PDB entry 8RKI | X-ray diffraction, 4.20 A resolution (low resolution: residue-level contacts below are approximate; hydrogen-bond / salt-bridge calls are withheld) | chains A and B of the 3 polymer chains in the assembly

== Chain A ==
Name: Zona pellucida sperm-binding protein 3
From: Oryzias latipes
Reference sequence: Q91184 (Q91184_ORYLA); residues 74-393 here = UniProt positions 74-393
Chain sequence (320 residues; numbered 74 to 393; the number before each row is that of its first residue):
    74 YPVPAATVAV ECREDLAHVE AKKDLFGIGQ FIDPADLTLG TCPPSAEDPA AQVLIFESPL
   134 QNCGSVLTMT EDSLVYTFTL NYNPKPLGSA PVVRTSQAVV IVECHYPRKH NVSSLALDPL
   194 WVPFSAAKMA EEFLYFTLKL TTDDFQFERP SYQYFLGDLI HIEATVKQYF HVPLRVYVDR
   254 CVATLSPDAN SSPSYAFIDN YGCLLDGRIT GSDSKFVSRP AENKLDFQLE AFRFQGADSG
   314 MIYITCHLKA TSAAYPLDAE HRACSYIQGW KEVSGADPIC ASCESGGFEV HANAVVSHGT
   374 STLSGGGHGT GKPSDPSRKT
Disordered / not traced: 74-80, 359-393
Disulfides: Cys85-Cys177, Cys115-Cys136, Cys254-Cys319, Cys276-Cys356, Cys337-Cys353
Glycans and other covalent adducts: N-acetylglucosamine (NAG) linked to Asn184
Metal / ion sites: ytterbium (III) ion site 1: Glu144, Asp145, Asp350; ytterbium (III) ion site 2: Glu176, Glu357; ytterbium (III) ion site 3: Glu303 (shared with 2 residues of chain C)
Reported in the primary citation:
  - post-translational modification sites: Asn184
  - mutagenesis - N184A: unchanged expression

== Chain B ==
Name: Choriogenin H
From: Oryzias latipes
Reference sequence: P79817 (P79817_ORYLA); residues 388-557 here = UniProt positions 388-557
Chain sequence (170 residues; row label = number of the first residue in the row):
   388 SPLSIAELGP LNVYLQIANG QCQTKGCDEA AAAYTSFYTD ADYPVTKVLR DPVYVDVQIL
   448 GRTDPNLVLT LGRCWATTSP NAFSLPQWDI LIDGCPYADD RYLSALVPID HSSGLPFPTH
   508 HSRFLFKMFT FVDPHSMEPL REKVYIHCST AACVPGQGVS CEPSCSRRKG
Disordered / not traced: 388, 555-557
Disulfides: Cys409-Cys414, Cys461-Cys535, Cys482-Cys552, Cys540-Cys548

== Interface between chain A and chain B ==
Pairs across the interface (93):
  Val83(A) - Glu394(B)
  Glu84(A) - Glu394(B)
  Cys85(A) - Glu394(B)
  Cys85(A) - Leu395(B)
  Cys85(A) - Gly396(B)
  Cys85(A) - Pro397(B)
  Glu87(A) - Pro397(B)
  Glu87(A) - Gly448(B)
  Glu87(A) - Arg449(B)
  Asp88(A) - Gly448(B)
  Asp88(A) - Thr450(B)
  Leu133(A) - Arg449(B)
  Gln134(A) - Thr450(B)
  Gln134(A) - Asp451(B)
  Gln134(A) - Pro452(B)
  Leu140(A) - Asp451(B)
  Leu140(A) - Leu454(B)
  Leu140(A) - Gln544(B)
  Thr141(A) - Gln544(B)
  Met142(A) - Ala539(B)
  Met142(A) - Gln544(B)
  Tyr149(A) - Arg449(B)
  Tyr149(A) - Asp451(B)
  Val172(A) - Pro389(B)
  Val173(A) - Leu390(B)
  Val173(A) - Ile392(B)
  Ile174(A) - Leu390(B)
  Ile174(A) - Ser391(B)
  Ile174(A) - Ile392(B)
  Val175(A) - Ile392(B)
  Glu176(A) - Ile392(B)
  Glu176(A) - Ala393(B)
  Glu176(A) - Glu394(B)
  His178(A) - Glu394(B)
  His178(A) - Leu395(B)
  His178(A) - Gly396(B)
  Tyr179(A) - Gly396(B)
  Tyr179(A) - Pro397(B)
  Tyr179(A) - Arg449(B)
  Pro180(A) - Gly396(B)
  Pro180(A) - Leu398(B)
  Arg181(A) - Thr537(B)
  Arg181(A) - Ala538(B)
  Arg181(A) - Ala539(B)
  Lys182(A) - Thr537(B)
  His183(A) - Leu398(B)
  His183(A) - Ser536(B)
  His183(A) - Thr537(B)
  Asn184(A) - Trp462(B)
  Asn184(A) - Cys535(B)
  Val185(A) - Val400(B)
  Val185(A) - Leu402(B)
  Val185(A) - Val444(B)
  Val185(A) - His534(B)
  Val185(A) - Cys535(B)
  Ser186(A) - Leu402(B)
  Ser186(A) - Ile533(B)
  Ser186(A) - His534(B)
  Ser187(A) - Leu402(B)
  Ser187(A) - Tyr532(B)
  Ser187(A) - Ile533(B)
  Leu188(A) - Asp427(B)
  Leu188(A) - Tyr430(B)
  Leu188(A) - Val531(B)
  Leu188(A) - Tyr532(B)
  Ala189(A) - Tyr430(B)
  Ala189(A) - Pro431(B)
  Ala189(A) - Val432(B)
  Ala189(A) - Lys530(B)
  Ala189(A) - Val531(B)
  Ala189(A) - Tyr532(B)
  Leu190(A) - Val432(B)
  Leu190(A) - Lys530(B)
  Leu190(A) - Val531(B)
  Leu190(A) - Ile533(B)
  Asp191(A) - Val432(B)
  Asp191(A) - Thr433(B)
  Asp191(A) - Lys434(B)
  Pro192(A) - Lys434(B)
  Pro192(A) - Met515(B)
  Pro192(A) - Phe516(B)
  Pro192(A) - Thr517(B)
  Pro192(A) - Glu529(B)
  Pro192(A) - Val531(B)
  Leu193(A) - Thr433(B)
  Leu193(A) - Lys434(B)
  Leu193(A) - Val435(B)
  Leu193(A) - Leu436(B)
  Trp194(A) - Leu436(B)
  Trp194(A) - Thr517(B)
  Trp194(A) - Pro526(B)
  Trp194(A) - Leu527(B)
  Trp194(A) - Arg528(B)
Also at the interface, not in a pair above, chain A (38 interface residues in all): Val81, Arg86, Leu147, Cys177, Pro196
Also at the interface, not in a pair above, chain B (52 interface residues in all): Asn399, Tyr401, Val440, Asn453, Val541, Val546

== In short ==
38 residues of chain A face 52 of chain B across their interface. Covalently linked N-acetylglucosamine: at
Asn184(A). The ytterbium (III) ion site 1 is built by Glu144(A), Asp145(A) and Asp350(A). Glu176(A) and
Glu357(A) coordinate ytterbium (III) ion site 2. The paper reports that N184A of chain A leaves expression
unchanged; a modification site at Asn184(A).
Chain A is Zona pellucida sperm-binding protein 3 and chain B is Choriogenin H, both from Oryzias latipes; the
structure, Molecular basis of ZP3/ZP1 heteropolymerization: crystal structure of a native vertebrate egg coat
filament fragment, was determined by X-ray diffraction, deposited together with 8BQU, 8RKF, 8RKG and 8RKH.
